PDB entry 3HOT | X-ray diffraction, 3.25 A resolution | chains B and G of the 8 polymer chains in the assembly

Chain B:
Protein: Transposable element mariner, complete cds
Organism: Drosophila mauritiana
Notes: EC 2.7.7.-
UniProt: Q7JQ07 (Q7JQ07_DROMA); residues 1-345 here = UniProt positions 1-345
Amino-acid sequence (345 residues; each row starts with the number of its first residue):
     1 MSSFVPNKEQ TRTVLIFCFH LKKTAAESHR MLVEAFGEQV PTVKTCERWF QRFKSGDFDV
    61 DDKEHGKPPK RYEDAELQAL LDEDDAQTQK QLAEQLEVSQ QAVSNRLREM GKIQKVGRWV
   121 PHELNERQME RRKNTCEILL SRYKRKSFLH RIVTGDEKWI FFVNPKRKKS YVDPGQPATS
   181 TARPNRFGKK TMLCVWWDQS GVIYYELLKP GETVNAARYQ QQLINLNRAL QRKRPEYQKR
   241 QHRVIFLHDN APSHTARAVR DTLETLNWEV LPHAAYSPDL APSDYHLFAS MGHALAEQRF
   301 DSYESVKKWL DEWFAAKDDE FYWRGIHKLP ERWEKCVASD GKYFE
Disordered / not traced: 1-4, 240-242
Disulfide bonds: Cys-136/Cys-336
Construct notes: engineered mutation Ala-216 (Thr in Q7JQ07)
Curated features (UniProtKB/Swiss-Prot):
  - DNA-binding region (H-T-H motif): Thr-24 to Ser-55, Gln-89 to Met-110
  - region: Ile-113 to Asn-125 (Linker)
  - binding site (Mg(2+)): Asp-156, Asp-249, Asp-284
  - site: Arg-48 (Important for base-specific DNA-binding), Gln-100 (Important for base-specific DNA-binding), Arg-118 (Important for base-specific DNA-binding), Arg-186 (Critical for target DNA recognition), His-293 (Important for base-specific DNA-binding)
  - mutagenesis: Arg-48 (R48Q: Loss of DNA binding; when associated with R-100), Gln-100 (Q100R: Loss of DNA binding; when associated with Q-48), Arg-118 (R118A: Reduces rate of second strand cleavage; when associated with A-216), Trp-119 (W119P: Alters cleavage sites in second strand cleavage), Arg-186 (R186A: No effect on second strand cleavage. Strongly reduced strand transfer activity), Asp-284 (D284A: Loss of catalytic activity)
What the authors report for this chain:
  - mutagenesis - R118A/T216A, R118Q/T216A: decreased catalytic activity
  - mutagenesis - T216A: unchanged catalytic activity (citing earlier work)
  - mutagenesis - W119P, W119P/T216A: abolished catalytic activity
  - mutagenesis - R186A/T216A (less than 5%): decreased catalytic activity on strand transfer
  - mutagenesis - K158A/T216A, R183A/T216A, N185A/T216A, R186A/T216A, K189A/T216A: unchanged catalytic activity
  - mutagenesis - K158A/T216A, R183A/T216A, N185A/T216A, K189A/T216A: increased catalytic activity on target integration

Chain G:
Molecule: Mos1 NTS inverted repeat DNA
Sequence (25 nucleotides; row label = number of the first residue in the row):
     4 GGTGTACAAG TAXGAAATGT CGTTT
Modified residues: 5IU (5-iodo-2'-deoxyuridine-5'-monophosphate) at position 16
Ion coordination: Mn2+: DT28 (shared with 2 residues of chain A)
What the authors report for this chain:
  - Mn2+ coordination: DT28

Interface between chain B and chain G:
Residue-residue contacts (13):
  Thr-213(B) / DG5(G)  hydrogen bond to the phosphate
  Thr-213(B) / DT6(G)  hydrogen bond to the phosphate
  Asn-215(B) / DT6(G)  phosphate contact
  Asn-215(B) / DG7(G)  phosphate contact
  Ala-216(B) / DT6(G)  phosphate contact
  Ala-216(B) / DG7(G)  hydrogen bond to the phosphate
  Pro-252(B) / DG5(G)  base contact
  Pro-252(B) / DT6(G)  base contact
  Pro-252(B) / DG7(G)  sugar contact
  Ser-253(B) / DG7(G)  sugar contact
  Ala-256(B) / DG7(G)  phosphate contact
  Ala-256(B) / DT8(G)  phosphate contact
  Arg-257(B) / DT8(G)  hydrogen bond to the phosphate
Other interface residues (no listed pair), chain B (10 interface residues in all): Val-214, Thr-255, Ala-258
Other interface residues (no listed pair), chain G (5 interface residues in all): DA9

Overview:
The interface between chain B and chain G involves 10 residues on one side and 5 on the other, with 4 hydrogen
bonds. Polar contacts include Thr-213(B)/DG5(G), Thr-213(B)/DT6(G) and Ala-216(B)/DG7(G). From the paper:
K158A/T216A, R183A/T216A and N185A/T216A of chain B, among others, increase catalytic activity on target
integration; Mn2+ coordination by DT28(G); 10 substitutions were tested in all.
Here chain B is Transposable element mariner, complete cds (Drosophila mauritiana) and chain G is Mos1 NTS
inverted repeat DNA. Entry 3HOT (Crystal structure of the Mos1 mariner paired end complex with Mn) was
determined by X-ray diffraction together with 3HOS from the same study.
